4XYM - chains A and B of the 4 polymer chains in the assembly; structure by X-ray diffraction, 1.90 A resolution.

# Chain A
Protein: alpha subunit of Acyl-CoA synthetase (NDP forming)
Organism: Korarchaeum cryptofilum (strain OPF8)
UniProtKB: B1L3C9 (B1L3C9_KORCO); residues 1-464 here = UniProt positions 1-464
Amino-acid sequence (464 residues; row label = number of the first residue in the row):
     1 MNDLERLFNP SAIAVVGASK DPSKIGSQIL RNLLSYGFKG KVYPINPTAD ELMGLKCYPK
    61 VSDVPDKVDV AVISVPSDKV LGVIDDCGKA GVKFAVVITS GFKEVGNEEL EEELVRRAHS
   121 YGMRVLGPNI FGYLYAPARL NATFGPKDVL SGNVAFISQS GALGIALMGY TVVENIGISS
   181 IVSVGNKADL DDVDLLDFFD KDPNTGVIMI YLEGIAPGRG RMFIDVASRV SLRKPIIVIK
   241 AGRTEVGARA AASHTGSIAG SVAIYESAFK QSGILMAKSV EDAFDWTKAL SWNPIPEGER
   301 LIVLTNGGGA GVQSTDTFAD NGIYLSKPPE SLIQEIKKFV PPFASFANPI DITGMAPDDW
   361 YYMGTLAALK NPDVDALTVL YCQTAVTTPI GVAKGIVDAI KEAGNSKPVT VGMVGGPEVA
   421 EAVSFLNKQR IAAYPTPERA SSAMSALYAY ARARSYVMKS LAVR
Bound ions: Hg2+ site 1: N46, A49, C57; Hg2+ site 2: V83, C87; Hg2+ site 3 near M209 (its only coordinating residue here); Hg2+ site 4: Y381, C382
Small-molecule neighbours: coenzyme A (COA): V16, G17, A18, S19, K24, I25, I45, N46, P47, P59, S74, V75, P76, K79, V83, I98, T99, S100, N129, I130, F131, F144, G161, A162
Reported in the primary citation:
  - specificity-determining residues: F144, A162, I165, M355, T384, A385 (proposed by the authors, not directly observed)

# Chain B
Protein: beta subunit of Acyl-CoA synthetase (NDP forming)
Organism: Korarchaeum cryptofilum (strain OPF8)
UniProtKB: B1L7P8 (B1L7P8_KORCO); residue numbers follow UniProt; this construct covers 1-230
Amino-acid sequence (230 residues; each row starts with the number of its first residue):
     1 MSSRDLLLKA KENGRKSLLE HEAKYFISSY GIPVTNIRLA KSEEEAVNFS REIGFPVVLK
    61 IVSPQVVHKS DVGGVKVNLR SEEEVRKAYR EIIENVKRNV PNAEIEGILV QEFAPPGVEL
   121 IIGLLRDPQF GPTVMFGLGG VFVELFRDVS FRVAPLSEQD AESMIKEVKA YKLLTGFRGM
   181 EPVDIEAIKD ALIRAGRIGV ENEEIAEMDL NPVIAYPKGI KVVDARIILR
Unresolved in the structure: 1
Bound ions: Ca2+: N211, D224 (together with phosphomethylphosphonic acid adenosyl ester)
Small-molecule neighbours: phosphomethylphosphonic acid adenosyl ester (A12): T35, V58, K60, V67, H68, K69, S70, V75, V77, Q111, E112, F113, A114, E119, N211, P212, V223, D224
Reported in the primary citation:
  - binding site for phosphomethylphosphonic acid adenosyl ester: K69
  - Ca2+ coordination: D224
  - catalytic residues: H68, R178, R226 (proposed by the authors, not directly observed)

# Interface between chain A and chain B
Pairs across the interface - 37 pairs, chain A then chain B:
  I215(A) - Q129(B)  hydrogen bond (backbone-side chain)
  A216(A) - Q129(B)
  P217(A) - P128(B)
  P217(A) - Q129(B)
  G218(A) - P128(B)  hydrogen bond (backbone-backbone)
  G218(A) - Q129(B)
  R219(A) - Q129(B)
  G220(A) - Q129(B)  hydrogen bond (backbone-backbone)
  G220(A) - F130(B)
  R221(A) - V153(B)
  R221(A) - A154(B)  hydrogen bond (side chain-backbone)
  R221(A) - P155(B)
  I224(A) - F130(B)  hydrophobic
  I224(A) - V153(B)  hydrophobic
  S261(A) - D127(B)
  A263(A) - F151(B)  hydrophobic
  I264(A) - L125(B)  hydrophobic
  I264(A) - D127(B)
  I264(A) - F130(B)  hydrophobic
  Y265(A) - Q129(B)
  Y265(A) - F130(B)  hydrophobic
  S267(A) - F151(B)  hydrogen bond (side chain-backbone)
  S267(A) - R152(B)
  A268(A) - F130(B)  hydrophobic
  K270(A) - R152(B)
  K270(A) - E167(B)  salt bridge
  Q271(A) - R152(B)
  Q271(A) - V153(B)  hydrogen bond (side chain-backbone)
  Q271(A) - D160(B)
  Y456(A) - R152(B)  hydrogen bond
  Y456(A) - Q159(B)
  Y456(A) - D160(B)  hydrogen bond
  Y456(A) - S163(B)  hydrogen bond
  K459(A) - Q159(B)
  S460(A) - S157(B)  hydrogen bond
  S460(A) - Q159(B)
  S460(A) - D160(B)
Other interface residues (no listed pair), chain A (21 interface residues in all): G260, R464
Other interface residues (no listed pair), chain B (17 interface residues in all): T133, E158

# Summary
Chain A and chain B form an interface of 21 and 17 residues respectively, with 10 hydrogen bonds and 1 salt
bridge. Polar pairs include K270(A)-E167(B), I215(A)-Q129(B) and R221(A)-A154(B). Ligands of chain A: coenzyme
A. From the paper: catalytic residues H68(B), R178(B) and R226(B); a binding site for phosphomethylphosphonic
acid adenosyl ester at K69(B).
Chain A is alpha subunit of Acyl-CoA synthetase (NDP forming) and chain B is beta subunit of Acyl-CoA
synthetase (NDP forming), both from Korarchaeum cryptofilum (strain OPF8); the structure, Ca. Korarchaeum
cryptofilum dinucleotide forming Acetyl-coenzyme A synthetase 1 in complex with coenzyme A, Ca-AMPCP and ...,
was determined by X-ray diffraction, deposited together with 4XYL, 4XZ3, 4Y8V, 4YAJ, 4YAK, 4YB8, 4YBZ and
5HBR.
